PDB entry 1RM1 | X-ray diffraction, 2.50 A resolution | chains B and C of the 5 polymer chains in the assembly

# Chain B
Molecule: Transcription initiation factor IIA small chain
From: Saccharomyces cerevisiae
UniProt: P32774 (TOA2_YEAST); numbering as in UniProt (aligned over 1-122)
Chain sequence (122 residues; numbered 1 to 122; the number before each row is that of its first residue):
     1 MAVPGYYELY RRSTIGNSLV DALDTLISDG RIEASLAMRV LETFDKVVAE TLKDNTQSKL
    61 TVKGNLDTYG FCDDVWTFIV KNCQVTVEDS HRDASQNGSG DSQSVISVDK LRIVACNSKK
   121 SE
Not modelled in the structure: 1-3, 89-104, 121-122
Swiss-Prot annotation at these positions:
  - modified residue (Phosphoserine): Ser-95, Ser-102
  - mutagenesis: Ile-27 (I27A/K: Decreases ability to interact with TAF11 and support growth on galactose-containing medium. Unable to support cell viability in a strain deleted for TOA2; when associated with A-69), Leu-41 (L41D: Decreases ability to interact with Toa1 and TAF11, display mutant growth phenotypes and defects in transcription in vivo), Tyr-69 (Y69A: Unable to support cell viability in a strain deleted for TOA2; when associated with A-27 or K-27)

# Chain C
Molecule: Transcription initiation factor IIA large chain
From: Saccharomyces cerevisiae
UniProt: P32773 (TOA1_YEAST); residues 1-286 here = UniProt positions 1-286
Chain sequence (286 residues; each row starts with the number of its first residue):
     1 MSNAEASRVY EIIVESVVNE VREDFENAGI DEQTLQDLKN IWQKKLTETK VTTFSWDNQF
    61 NEGNINGVQN DLNFNLATPG VNSSEFNIKE ENTGNEGLIL PNINSNNNIP HSGETNINTN
   121 TVEATNNSGA TLNTNTSGNT NADVTSQPKI EVKPEIELTI NNANITTVEN IDDESEKKDD
   181 EEKEEDVEKT RKEKEQIEQV KLQAKKEKRS ALLDTDEVGS ELDDSDDDYL ISEGEEDGPD
   241 ENLMLCLYDK VTRTKARWKC SLKDGVVTIN RNDYTFQKAQ VEAEWV
Not modelled in the structure: 1, 62-227, 233-235

# Chain B / chain C interface
Residue-residue contacts - 128 pairs, chain B then chain C:
  Tyr-7(B) with Leu-247(C), hydrophobic
  Leu-9(B) with Leu-245(C); Cys-246(C)
  Tyr-10(B) with Leu-245(C); Cys-246(C); Leu-247(C); Asp-264(C), hydrogen bond (side chain-backbone); Val-266(C), hydrophobic
  Arg-12(B) with Leu-245(C)
  Ser-13(B) with Leu-245(C)
  Thr-14(B) with Tyr-10(C); Thr-49(C); Val-51(C); Thr-268(C), hydrogen bond; Asp-273(C), hydrogen bond
  Ile-15(B) with Tyr-10(C); Ile-13(C), hydrophobic; Trp-42(C), hydrogen bond (backbone-side chain); Leu-46(C), hydrophobic
  Ser-18(B) with Trp-42(C); Lys-45(C); Leu-46(C); Thr-49(C)
  Leu-19(B) with Leu-38(C), hydrophobic; Trp-42(C), hydrophobic
  Asp-21(B) with Lys-45(C)
  Ala-22(B) with Leu-38(C), hydrophobic; Ile-41(C), hydrophobic; Trp-42(C)
  Leu-23(B) with Leu-38(C), hydrophobic
  Thr-25(B) with Ile-41(C)
  Leu-26(B) with Leu-38(C), hydrophobic; Ile-41(C), hydrophobic
  Arg-31(B) with Ile-30(C); Thr-34(C); Asp-37(C), salt bridge
  Ile-32(B) with Ile-30(C), hydrophobic; Thr-34(C)
  Leu-36(B) with Asp-24(C); Phe-25(C), hydrophobic; Ile-30(C), hydrophobic
  Arg-39(B) with Asp-24(C), salt bridge
  Val-40(B) with Val-21(C), hydrophobic; Phe-25(C), hydrophobic
  Thr-43(B) with Glu-20(C); Val-21(C)
  Phe-44(B) with Val-17(C), hydrophobic
  Lys-46(B) with Glu-20(C), salt bridge
  Val-47(B) with Ile-13(C); Ser-16(C); Val-17(C), hydrophobic; Glu-20(C)
  Thr-51(B) with Val-9(C); Ile-12(C); Ile-13(C)
  Leu-52(B) with Asp-264(C); Gly-265(C)
  Lys-53(B) with Asp-264(C)
  Asn-55(B) with Arg-8(C); Val-9(C); Ile-12(C)
  Thr-56(B) with Glu-5(C), hydrogen bond; Thr-275(C); Phe-276(C), hydrogen bond (side chain-backbone); Gln-277(C), hydrogen bond (backbone-side chain)
  Gln-57(B) with Glu-5(C), hydrogen bond (backbone-side chain); Gln-277(C)
  Ser-58(B) with Glu-5(C), hydrogen bond (backbone-side chain); Thr-275(C); Phe-276(C); Gln-277(C), hydrogen bond (backbone-backbone); Lys-278(C)
  Lys-59(B) with Lys-278(C)
  Leu-60(B) with Met-244(C), hydrophobic; Val-267(C), hydrophobic; Phe-276(C), hydrophobic; Lys-278(C), hydrogen bond (backbone-backbone); Ala-279(C); Gln-280(C), hydrogen bond (backbone-backbone)
  Thr-61(B) with Gln-280(C)
  Val-62(B) with Gln-280(C), hydrogen bond (backbone-backbone); Val-281(C); Glu-282(C), hydrogen bond (backbone-backbone)
  Lys-63(B) with Glu-282(C), salt bridge
  Gly-64(B) with Glu-282(C), hydrogen bond (backbone-backbone); Ala-283(C); Glu-284(C), hydrogen bond (backbone-backbone)
  Asn-65(B) with Glu-284(C)
  Leu-66(B) with Trp-258(C); Ala-283(C); Glu-284(C), hydrogen bond (backbone-backbone); Trp-285(C)
  Asp-67(B) with Trp-285(C)
  Tyr-69(B) with Trp-258(C), hydrophobic; Trp-285(C)
  Phe-71(B) with Tyr-248(C)
  Asp-74(B) with Tyr-248(C), hydrogen bond
  Trp-76(B) with Tyr-248(C); Val-251(C); Trp-258(C), hydrophobic
  Phe-78(B) with Cys-260(C), hydrophobic
  Val-85(B) with Ile-269(C), hydrophobic
  Val-87(B) with Tyr-274(C), hydrophobic
  Ile-106(B) with Ile-269(C), hydrophobic; Tyr-274(C)
  Ser-107(B) with Asn-270(C)
  Val-108(B) with Asn-242(C); Ile-269(C), hydrophobic
  Asp-109(B) with Asn-242(C)
  Lys-110(B) with Asn-242(C), hydrogen bond (backbone-side chain)
  Leu-111(B) with Asn-242(C); Leu-243(C)
  Arg-112(B) with Glu-241(C), salt bridge; Asn-242(C), hydrogen bond (backbone-backbone); Leu-243(C); Met-244(C), hydrogen bond (backbone-backbone)
  Ile-113(B) with Met-244(C)
  Val-114(B) with Met-244(C), hydrogen bond (backbone-backbone); Leu-245(C); Cys-246(C), hydrogen bond (backbone-backbone)
  Ala-115(B) with Cys-246(C); Tyr-248(C)
  Cys-116(B) with Cys-246(C), hydrogen bond (backbone-backbone); Leu-247(C); Tyr-248(C), hydrogen bond (backbone-backbone)
  Asn-117(B) with Tyr-248(C)
  Ser-118(B) with Tyr-248(C), hydrogen bond (side chain-backbone); Asp-249(C)
Other interface residues (no listed pair), chain B (61 interface residues in all): Val-48, Val-80
Other interface residues (no listed pair), chain C (59 interface residues in all): Val-14, Ala-28, Ser-232, Lys-263, Val-286

# Summary
61 residues of chain B face 59 of chain C across their interface; the contacts include 26 hydrogen bonds and 5
salt bridges. Among the polar pairs are Arg-31(B)/Asp-37(C), Arg-39(B)/Asp-24(C) and Lys-46(B)/Glu-20(C). From
UniProt: 3 mutagenesis sites on chain B.
Here chain B is Transcription initiation factor IIA small chain and chain C is Transcription initiation factor
IIA large chain, both from Saccharomyces cerevisiae. Entry 1RM1 (Structure of a Yeast TFIIA/TBP/TATA-box DNA
Complex) was determined by X-ray diffraction.
